3J9G - chains A and L of the 60 polymer chains in the assembly; structure by electron microscopy, 3.50 A resolution.

Chain A:
Protein: VipA
From: Vibrio cholerae O1 biovar El Tor str. N16961
UniProtKB: Q9KN58 (Q9KN58_VIBCH); residue numbers follow UniProt; this construct covers 2-126
Amino-acid sequence (125 residues; each row starts with the number of its first residue):
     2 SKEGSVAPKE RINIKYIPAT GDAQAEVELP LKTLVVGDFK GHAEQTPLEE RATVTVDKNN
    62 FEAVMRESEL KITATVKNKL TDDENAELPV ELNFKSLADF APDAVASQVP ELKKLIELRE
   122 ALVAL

Chain L:
Protein: VipB
From: Vibrio cholerae O1 biovar El Tor str. N16961
UniProtKB: Q9KN57 (Q9KN57_VIBCH); residue numbers follow UniProt; this construct covers 61-492
Amino-acid sequence (432 residues; numbered 61 to 492; the number before each row is that of its first residue):
    61 NKSLVDQMLV ELDKKISAQM DEILHNSQFQ AMESAWRGLK LFVDRTDFRE NNKVEILHVT
   121 KDELLEDFEF APETAQSGLY KHVYSAGYGQ FGGEPVGAII GNYAFTPSTP DMKLLQYMGA
   181 LGAMAHAPFI SSVGPEFFGI DSFEELPNIK DLKSTFESPK YTKWRSLRES EDARYLGLTA
   241 PRFLLRVPYD PIENPVKSFN YAENVSASHE HYLWGNTAFA FATRLTDSFA KYRWCPNIIG
   301 PQSGGAVEDL PVHVFESMGA LQSKIPTEVL ITDRKEFELA EEGFIALTMR KGSDNAAFFS
   361 ANSIQKPKVF PNTKEGKEAE TNYKLGTQLP YMMIINRLAH YVKVLQREQI GAWKERQDLE
   421 RELNSWIKQY VADQENPPAD VRSRRPLRAA RIEVMDVEGN PGWYQVSLSV RPHFKYMGAN
   481 FELSLVGRLD QA

Interface between chain A and chain L:
Pairs across the interface (30; chain A residue first):
  Pro-9(A) with Arg-334(L)
  Lys-10(A) with Arg-334(L), hydrogen bond (backbone-side chain); Phe-337(L)
  Glu-11(A) with Asp-333(L); Arg-334(L)
  Arg-12(A) with Glu-336(L), salt bridge; Phe-337(L); Ala-340(L); Phe-359(L); Ser-360(L), hydrogen bond; Met-477(L); Gly-478(L); Ala-479(L), hydrogen bond (backbone-backbone)
  Ile-13(A) with Ala-479(L); Phe-481(L), hydrophobic
  Asn-14(A) with Ala-479(L), hydrogen bond (backbone-backbone); Asn-480(L), hydrogen bond; Phe-481(L), hydrogen bond (backbone-backbone)
  Ile-15(A) with Phe-481(L); Leu-483(L), hydrophobic
  Lys-16(A) with Phe-481(L), hydrogen bond (backbone-backbone); Glu-482(L); Leu-483(L), hydrogen bond (backbone-backbone)
  Tyr-17(A) with Leu-483(L); Ser-484(L); Leu-485(L)
  Ile-18(A) with Glu-482(L); Leu-483(L), hydrogen bond (backbone-backbone); Ser-484(L), hydrogen bond (backbone-side chain)
  Ala-20(A) with Ser-484(L), hydrogen bond (backbone-side chain)
Also at the interface, not in a pair above, chain A (12 interface residues in all): Pro-19
Interface features reported in the paper:
  - interface residues, chain A: Ile-18(A)

Summary:
Chain A and chain L form an interface of 12 and 16 residues respectively; the contacts include 11 hydrogen
bonds and 1 salt bridge. Among the polar pairs are Arg-12(A)/Glu-336(L), Lys-10(A)/Arg-334(L) and
Arg-12(A)/Ser-360(L). From the paper: the interface residue Ile-18(A).
Here chain A is VipA and chain L is VipB, both from Vibrio cholerae O1 biovar El Tor str. N16961. Entry 3J9G
(Atomic model of the VipA/VipB, the type six secretion system contractile sheath of Vibrio cholerae from ...)
was determined by electron microscopy.
